PDB entry 6L0Q | X-ray diffraction, 1.58 A resolution | chain A

Chain A:
Protein: Protein CysO
Organism: Aeropyrum pernix K1
Notes: EC 4.2.1.22, 2.5.1.47, 2.5.1.65
Reference sequence: Q9YBL2 (CYSO_AERPE); residue numbers follow UniProt; this construct covers 1-389
Chain sequence (389 residues; each row starts with the number of its first residue):
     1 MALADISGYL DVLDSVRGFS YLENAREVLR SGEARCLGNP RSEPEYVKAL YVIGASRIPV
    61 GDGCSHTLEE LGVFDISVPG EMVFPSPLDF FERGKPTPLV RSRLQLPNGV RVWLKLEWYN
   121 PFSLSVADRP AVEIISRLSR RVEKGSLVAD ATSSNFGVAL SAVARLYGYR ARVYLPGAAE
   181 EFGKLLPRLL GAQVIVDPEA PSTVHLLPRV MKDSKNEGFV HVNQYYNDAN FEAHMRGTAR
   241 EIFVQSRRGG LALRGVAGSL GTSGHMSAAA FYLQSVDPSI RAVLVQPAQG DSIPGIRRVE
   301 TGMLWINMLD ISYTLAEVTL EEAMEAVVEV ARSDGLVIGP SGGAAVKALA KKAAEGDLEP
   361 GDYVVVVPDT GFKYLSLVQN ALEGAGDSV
Not modelled in the structure: 1, 384-389
Sequence notes: engineered mutation Ala-127 (Lys in Q9YBL2), Tyr-225 (Phe in Q9YBL2)
Curated features (UniProtKB/Swiss-Prot):
  - binding site (pyridoxal 5'-phosphate): Asn-155, Gly-261 to His-265, Ser-341
Residues lining bound ligands: O-Phosphoserine (E1U; (2S)-2-[(E)-[2-methyl-3-oxidanyl-5-(phosphonooxymethyl)pyridin-4-yl]methylideneamino]-3-phosphonooxy-propanoic acid): Val-126, Ala-151, Thr-152, Ser-153, Ser-154, Asn-155, Phe-156, Thr-203, Gln-224, Tyr-225, His-234, Ser-259, Leu-260, Gly-261, Thr-262, Ser-263, Gly-264, His-265, Pro-294, Gly-295, Ile-296, Arg-297, Ser-341, Pro-368, Asp-369, Tyr-374

Summary:
Chain A binds O-Phosphoserine. From UniProt: 7 pyridoxal 5'-phosphate-binding residues.
Chain A is Protein CysO (Aeropyrum pernix K1); the structure, Crystal Structure of the O-Phosphoserine
Sulfhydrylase from Aeropyrum pernix Complexed with O-Phosphoserine, was determined by X-ray diffraction
together with 6L0P, 6L0R and 6L0S from the same study.
